Entry 5Z00 (X-ray diffraction, 2.59 A resolution); this record covers chains C and K of the 10 polymer chains in the assembly.

[Chain C (and K)]
Molecule: B3 domain-containing transcription repressor VAL1
From: Arabidopsis thaliana
Notes: fragment: B3 domain, DNA binding domain; chain K of this document is another copy of the same molecule, construct and numbering; everything in this record applies to it too
Reference sequence: Q8W4L5 (VAL1_ARATH); numbering as in UniProt (aligned over 273-400)
Sequence (128 residues; each row starts with the number of its first residue):
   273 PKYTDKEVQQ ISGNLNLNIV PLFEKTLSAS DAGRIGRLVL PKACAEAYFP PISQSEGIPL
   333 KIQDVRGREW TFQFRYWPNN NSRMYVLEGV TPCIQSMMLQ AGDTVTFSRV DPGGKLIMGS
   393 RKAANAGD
Disordered / not traced: 273-286, 398-400
UniProt features mapped onto this chain:
  - DNA-binding region: Phe295 to Ala396 (TF-B3)

[How chain C and chain K interact]
Contacting residue pairs (30; chain C residue first):
  Leu287(C) with Gly385(K)
  Leu289(C) with Leu289(K), hydrophobic; Val382(K), hydrophobic; Pro384(K); Lys387(K), hydrogen bond (backbone-side chain)
  Asn290(C) with Gln335(K), hydrogen bond; Lys387(K)
  Ile291(C) with Gln335(K), hydrogen bond (backbone-side chain); Asp336(K); Val337(K); Gly339(K); Ile389(K), hydrophobic
  Pro293(C) with Arg338(K)
  Gln335(C) with Asn290(K), hydrogen bond; Ile291(K), hydrogen bond (side chain-backbone)
  Asp336(C) with Ile291(K)
  Val337(C) with Ile291(K); Val337(K), hydrophobic; Thr378(K); Ser380(K), hydrogen bond (backbone-side chain); Gly391(K)
  Arg338(C) with Pro293(K)
  Gly339(C) with Ile291(K)
  Thr378(C) with Arg338(K), hydrogen bond
  Ser380(C) with Val337(K), hydrogen bond (side chain-backbone)
  Pro384(C) with Leu289(K)
  Lys387(C) with Leu289(K)
  Ile389(C) with Ile291(K), hydrophobic
  Gly391(C) with Arg338(K)
  Ser392(C) with Arg338(K)
Other interface residues (no listed pair), chain C (21 interface residues in all): Glu341, Val382, Gly385, Met390
Other interface residues (no listed pair), chain K (19 interface residues in all): Leu287, Met390

[In short]
21 residues of chain C face 19 of chain K across their interface, with 8 hydrogen bonds. Polar pairs include
Leu289(C)-Lys387(K), Asn290(C)-Gln335(K) and Ile291(C)-Gln335(K). UniProt lists a DNA-binding region on chain
C.
Chain C and chain K are both B3 domain-containing transcription repressor VAL1 (Arabidopsis thaliana); the
structure, AtVAL1 B3 domain in complex with 15bp-DNA, was determined by X-ray diffraction together with 5YZY
and 5YZZ from the same study.
